PDB entry 5SU4 | X-ray diffraction, 1.66 A resolution | chains A and B

Chain A:
Name: Pre-mRNA-splicing factor 8
Source organism: Saccharomyces cerevisiae S288C
UniProtKB: P33334 (PRP8_YEAST); residues 1836-2090 here = UniProt positions 1836-2090
Sequence (258 residues; row label = number of the first residue in the row):
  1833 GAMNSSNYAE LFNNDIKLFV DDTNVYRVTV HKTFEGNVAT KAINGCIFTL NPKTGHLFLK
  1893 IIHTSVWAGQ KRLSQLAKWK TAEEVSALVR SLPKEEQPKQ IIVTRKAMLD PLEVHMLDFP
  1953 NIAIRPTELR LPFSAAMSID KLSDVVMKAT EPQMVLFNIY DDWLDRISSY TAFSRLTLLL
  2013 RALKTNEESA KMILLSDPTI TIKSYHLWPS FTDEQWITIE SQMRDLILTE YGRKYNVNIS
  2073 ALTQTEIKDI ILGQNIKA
Unresolved in the structure: 2070-2090
Sequence notes: expression tag (1833-1835)
UniProt features mapped onto this chain:
  - mutagenesis: Asp1853 (D1853A: Alters protein folding. Severely impaired growth. Strongly reduced growth at 35 degrees Celsius; when associated with A-1854; D1853N: Reduced growth at 30 degrees Celsius ...), Asp1854 (D1854A: Reduced growth at 30 degrees Celsius. Strongly reduced growth at 16 degrees Celsius. Strongly reduced growth at 35 degrees Celsius; when associated with A-1853 ...), Thr1855 (T1855A: Reduced growth at 30 degrees Celsius. Strongly reduced growth at 16 degrees Celsius), Thr1936 (T1936A: Reduced growth at 30 degrees Celsius. Strongly reduced growth at 16 degrees Celsius), Arg1937 (R1937K: Severely impaired growth. Reduced growth at 30 degrees Celsius. Strongly reduced growth at 16 degrees Celsius)
Small-molecule neighbours: W8K (N-[(3-bromophenyl)methyl]acetamide): His1888, Leu1889, Phe1890, Leu1988, Phe1989, Asn1990

Chain B:
Name: A1 cistron-splicing factor AAR2
Source organism: Saccharomyces cerevisiae S288C
UniProtKB: P32357 (AAR2_YEAST); aligned to UniProt positions 1-317 over residues 1-317
Sequence (308 residues; each row starts with the number of its first residue; note: 13 numbers in that range are skipped by the numbering (no residue carries them; nothing is unmodelled there); numbers below 1 keep their minus sign (Gly-3 is residue -3)):
    -3 GAMAMNTVPF TSAPIEVTIG IDQYSFNVKE NQPFHGIKDI PIGHVHVIHF QHADNSSMRY
    57 GYWFDCRMGN FYIQYDPKDG LYKMMEERDG AKFENIVHNF KERQMMVSYP KIDEDDTWYN
   117 LTEFVQMDKI RKIVRKDENQ FSYVDSSMTT VQENEL
   166 SSSSSDPAHS LNYTVINFKS REAIRPGHEM EDFLDKSYYL NTVMLQGIFK NSSNYFGELQ
   226 FAFLNAMFFG NYGSSLQWHA MIELICSSAT VPKHMLDKLD EILYYQIKTL PEQYSDILLN
   286 ERVWNICLYS SFQKNSLHNT EKIMENKYPE LL
Unresolved in the structure: -3 to 0, 166-169
Sequence notes: expression tag (-3 to 0); conflict Ser166 (Leu153 in P32357), Ser167 (Lys154 in P32357), Ser170 (Asp in P32357)
UniProt features mapped onto this chain:
  - region: Leu261 to Ile282 (Leucine-zipper)
  - modified residue: Ser253 (Phosphoserine), Thr274 (Phosphothreonine)
Small-molecule neighbours:
  - W8K (N-[(3-bromophenyl)methyl]acetamide), molecule 1: Pro5, Phe6, Thr7, Tyr68, Gln70, Glu83, Lys88, Phe89, Ile92, Phe96
  - W8K, molecule 2: Ile17, Tyr20, Ser21, Phe22, Ile33, Val103, Ser104, Tyr105, Pro106
  - W8K, molecule 3: Phe120, Val121, Gln122, Lys125, Ile126, Lys128, Ile129, Phe214, Asn219, Gly222, Glu223, Phe226

Interface between chain A and chain B:
Contacting residue pairs (16; chain A residue first):
  Gln1907(A) with Met195(B); Leu199(B)
  Leu1908(A) with Met195(B), hydrophobic
  Trp1911(A) with Glu194(B); Met195(B), hydrophobic; Phe198(B), hydrophobic
  Asp1942(A) with Lys184(B), salt bridge; Phe198(B)
  Glu1945(A) with Lys184(B), salt bridge
  Val1946(A) with Ile189(B), hydrophobic; Phe198(B), hydrophobic
  His1947(A) with Glu194(B), salt bridge
  Leu1949(A) with Lys184(B); Ser185(B); Arg186(B)
  Asp1950(A) with Arg186(B), salt bridge

Summary:
The interface between chain A and chain B involves 9 residues on one side and 8 on the other; the contacts
include 4 salt bridges. Polar contacts include Asp1942(A)-Lys184(B), Glu1945(A)-Lys184(B) and
His1947(A)-Glu194(B). Ligands of chain A: compound W8K.
Chain A is Pre-mRNA-splicing factor 8 and chain B is A1 cistron-splicing factor AAR2, both from Saccharomyces
cerevisiae S288C; the structure, PanDDA analysis group deposition -- Aar2/RNaseH in complex with fragment
P03E02 from the F2X-Universal Library, was determined by X-ray diffraction, deposited together with 5ST0,
5ST1, 5ST2, 5ST3, 5ST4, 5ST5 and 248 further entries.
